Entry 6VO3 (electron microscopy, 4.25 A resolution (low resolution: residue-level contacts below are approximate; hydrogen-bond / salt-bridge calls are withheld)); this record covers chains B and E of the 12 polymer chains in the assembly.

# Chain B (and E)
Name: AMC009 SOSIP.v4.2 envelope glycoprotein gp41
From: Human immunodeficiency virus 1
Notes: chain E of this document is another copy of the same molecule, construct and numbering; everything in this record applies to it too
Amino-acid sequence (154 residues; numbered 511 to 664; the number before each row is that of its first residue):
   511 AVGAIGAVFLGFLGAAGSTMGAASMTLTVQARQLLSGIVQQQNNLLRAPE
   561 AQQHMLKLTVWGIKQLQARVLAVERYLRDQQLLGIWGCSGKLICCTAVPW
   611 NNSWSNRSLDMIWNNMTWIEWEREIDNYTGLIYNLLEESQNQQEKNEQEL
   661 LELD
Not modelled in the structure: 511-522, 551-568
Cystine bridges: Cys598-Cys604
Covalently attached groups: N-acetylglucosamine (NAG) linked to Asn625
From the paper describing this entry:
  - post-translational modification sites: Asn611, Asn616, Asn637 (proposed by the authors, not directly observed)

# Interface between chain B and chain E
Contacting residue pairs - 32 pairs, chain B then chain E:
  Val580(B) - Leu576(E)
  Val580(B) - Val580(E)
  Leu581(B) - Arg579(E)
  Val583(B) - Val583(E)
  Glu584(B) - Gln550(E)
  Glu584(B) - Arg579(E)
  Leu587(B) - Val583(E)
  Leu587(B) - Leu587(E)
  Arg588(B) - Gly547(E)
  Arg588(B) - Ile548(E)
  Arg588(B) - Gln550(E)
  Gln591(B) - Gln543(E)
  Gln591(B) - Leu545(E)
  Gln591(B) - Ser546(E)
  Gln591(B) - Gly547(E)
  Gln591(B) - Ile548(E)
  Gln591(B) - Tyr586(E)
  Leu592(B) - Ile548(E)
  Ile595(B) - Ala541(E)
  Ile595(B) - Arg542(E)
  Glu647(B) - Arg542(E)
  Asn651(B) - Leu602(E)
  Gln652(B) - Thr538(E)
  Gln652(B) - Val539(E)
  Gln652(B) - Ala541(E)
  Lys655(B) - Lys601(E)
  Lys655(B) - Ile603(E)
  Asn656(B) - Ser534(E)
  Asn656(B) - Thr538(E)
  Glu659(B) - Ser534(E)
  Glu659(B) - Ile603(E)
  Glu662(B) - Cys605(E)
Also at the interface, not in a pair above, chain B (18 interface residues in all): Gln577, Gly594
Also at the interface, not in a pair above, chain E (25 interface residues in all): Met535, Gln540, Val549, Gly600

# Overview
18 residues of chain B face 25 of chain E across their interface. N-acetylglucosamine is covalently linked to
Asn625(B). From the paper: modification sites Asn611(B), Asn616(B) and Asn637(B).
Chain B and chain E are both AMC009 SOSIP.v4.2 envelope glycoprotein gp41 (Human immunodeficiency virus 1);
the structure, AMC009 SOSIP.v4.2 in complex with PGV04 Fab, was determined by electron microscopy.
